Entry 8W5Z (X-ray diffraction, 1.55 A resolution); this record covers chains C and D of the 4 polymer chains in the assembly.

[Chain C]
Molecule: Protein-tyrosine sulfotransferase (Fragment)
UniProt: A0A147BHN3 (A0A147BHN3_IXORI); residues 48-393 here correspond to UniProt positions 1-346 (UniProt number = residue number - 47)
Chain sequence (393 residues; each row starts with the number of its first residue):
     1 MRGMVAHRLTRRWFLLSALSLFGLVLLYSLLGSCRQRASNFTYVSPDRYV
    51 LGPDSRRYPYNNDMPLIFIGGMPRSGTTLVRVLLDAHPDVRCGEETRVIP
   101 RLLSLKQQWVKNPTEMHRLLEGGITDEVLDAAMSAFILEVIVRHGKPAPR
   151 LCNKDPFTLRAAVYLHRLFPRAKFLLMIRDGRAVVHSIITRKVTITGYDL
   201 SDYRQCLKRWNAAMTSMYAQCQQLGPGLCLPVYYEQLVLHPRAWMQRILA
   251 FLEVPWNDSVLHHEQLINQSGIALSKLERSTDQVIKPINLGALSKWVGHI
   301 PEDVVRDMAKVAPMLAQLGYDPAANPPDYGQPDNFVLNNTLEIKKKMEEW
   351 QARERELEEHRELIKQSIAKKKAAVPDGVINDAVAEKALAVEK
Unresolved in the structure: 1-39, 373-393
Cystine bridges: Cys221-Cys229
Differences from the reference sequence: initiating methionine (1); expression tag (2-47); conflict Ala374 (Ser327 in A0A147BHN3)
Residues lining bound ligands: adenosine-3'-5'-diphosphate (A3P): Met72, Pro73, Arg74, Ser75, Gly76, Thr77, Thr78, Leu79, Lys154, Arg179, Ser187, Arg191, Tyr234, Val238, His263, Ser280, Gln283, Val284, Lys286, Pro287, Ile288, Asn289, Ala292, Lys295

[Chain D]
Molecule: Madanin Y54-peptide
Chain sequence (11 residues; numbered 1001 to 1011; the number before each row is that of its first residue):
  1001 DFDEYEEDGTT
Unresolved in the structure: 1001, 1008-1011

[Interface between chain C and chain D]
Residue-residue contacts (25; chain C residue first):
  Pro73(C) with Tyr1005(D), hydrophobic
  Glu95(C) with Tyr1005(D), hydrogen bond
  Arg97(C) with Asp1003(D), hydrogen bond (side chain-backbone); Glu1004(D), hydrogen bond (side chain-backbone)
  Arg101(C) with Phe1002(D); Glu1006(D), salt bridge
  Pro156(C) with Tyr1005(D), hydrophobic
  Phe157(C) with Tyr1005(D), hydrophobic; Glu1006(D); Glu1007(D)
  Arg160(C) with Glu1007(D), salt bridge
  Lys192(C) with Glu1004(D)
  Val193(C) with Glu1004(D)
  Thr194(C) with Asp1003(D); Glu1004(D), hydrogen bond (backbone-side chain); Tyr1005(D), hydrogen bond (backbone-backbone)
  Ile195(C) with Asp1003(D); Tyr1005(D)
  Thr196(C) with Asp1003(D), hydrogen bond; Tyr1005(D), hydrogen bond (backbone-backbone); Glu1006(D)
  Tyr198(C) with Glu1007(D), hydrogen bond
  Arg209(C) with Glu1007(D), salt bridge
  Ala213(C) with Glu1007(D)
  Arg279(C) with Glu1004(D), salt bridge

[In short]
Chain C and chain D form an interface of 16 and 6 residues respectively, with 8 hydrogen bonds and 4 salt
bridges. Polar contacts include Arg101(C)-Glu1006(D), Arg160(C)-Glu1007(D) and Arg209(C)-Glu1007(D). Bound to
chain C: adenosine-3'-5'-diphosphate.
Chain C is Protein-tyrosine sulfotransferase (Fragment) and chain D is Madanin Y54-peptide; the structure,
Crystal structure of tick tyrosylprotein sulfotransferase reveals the activation mechanism of tick
anticoagulant protein madanin, was determined by X-ray diffraction.
